Entry 1M5S (X-ray diffraction, 1.85 A resolution); this record covers chains A and D of the 4 polymer chains in the assembly.

# Chain A
Protein: Formylmethanofuran--tetrahydromethanopterin formyltransferase
Source organism: Methanosarcina barkeri
Notes: EC 2.3.1.101
UniProt: P55301 (FTR_METBA); residue numbers follow UniProt; this construct covers 1-297
Chain sequence (297 residues; each row starts with the number of its first residue):
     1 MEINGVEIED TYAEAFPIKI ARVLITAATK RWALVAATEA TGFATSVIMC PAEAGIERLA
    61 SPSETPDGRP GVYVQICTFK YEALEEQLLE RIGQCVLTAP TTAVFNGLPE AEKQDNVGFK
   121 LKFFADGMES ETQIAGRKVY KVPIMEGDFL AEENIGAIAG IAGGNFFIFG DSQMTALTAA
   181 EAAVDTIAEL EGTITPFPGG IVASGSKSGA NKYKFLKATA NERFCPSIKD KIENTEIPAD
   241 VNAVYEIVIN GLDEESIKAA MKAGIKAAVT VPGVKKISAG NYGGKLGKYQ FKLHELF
Sequence notes: conflict D115 (Phe in P55301)
Reported in the primary citation:
  - self-association interface (contacts with another copy of this molecule): S172, T175
  - contacts within the chain: R137-E152 (salt bridge), K207-E222 (salt bridge)

# Chain D
Protein: Formylmethanofuran--tetrahydromethanopterin formyltransferase
Source organism: Methanosarcina barkeri
Notes: EC 2.3.1.101
UniProt: P55301 (FTR_METBA); residues 3001-3297 here correspond to UniProt positions 1-297 (UniProt number = residue number - 3000)
Chain sequence (297 residues; numbered 3001 to 3297; the number before each row is that of its first residue):
  3001 MEINGVEIED TYAEAFPIKI ARVLITAATK RWALVAATEA TGFATSVIMC PAEAGIERLA
  3061 SPSETPDGRP GVYVQICTFK YEALEEQLLE RIGQCVLTAP TTAVFNGLPE AEKQDNVGFK
  3121 LKFFADGMES ETQIAGRKVY KVPIMEGDFL AEENIGAIAG IAGGNFFIFG DSQMTALTAA
  3181 EAAVDTIAEL EGTITPFPGG IVASGSKSGA NKYKFLKATA NERFCPSIKD KIENTEIPAD
  3241 VNAVYEIVIN GLDEESIKAA MKAGIKAAVT VPGVKKISAG NYGGKLGKYQ FKLHELF
Sequence notes: conflict D3115 (Phe115 in P55301)

# Chain A / chain D interface
Residue-residue contacts - 20 pairs, chain A then chain D:
  A28(A) - A3182(D)
  T29(A) - T3178(D)
  T29(A) - E3181(D)
  K30(A) - D3185(D)
  S61(A) - E3189(D)  hydrogen bond
  P62(A) - T3186(D)
  P62(A) - E3189(D)
  D67(A) - T3270(D)
  G68(A) - T3270(D)
  R69(A) - T3270(D)
  T178(A) - T3029(D)
  E181(A) - T3029(D)
  A182(A) - A3028(D)
  D185(A) - K3030(D)
  T186(A) - P3062(D)
  E189(A) - S3061(D)  hydrogen bond
  E189(A) - P3062(D)
  T270(A) - D3067(D)
  T270(A) - G3068(D)
  T270(A) - R3069(D)
Other interface residues (no listed pair), chain A (18 interface residues in all): R31, K266, A267
Other interface residues (no listed pair), chain D (17 interface residues in all): R3031, K3266

# Summary
The interface between chain A and chain D involves 18 residues on one side and 17 on the other; the contacts
include 2 hydrogen bonds. Polar pairs include S61(A)-E3189(D) and E189(A)-S3061(D). From the paper: a
self-association interface involving S172(A) and T175(A); contacts within the chain involving R137(A), E152(A)
and K207(A) among others.
Both chains are Formylmethanofuran--tetrahydromethanopterin formyltransferase (Methanosarcina barkeri). Entry
1M5S (Formylmethanofuran:tetrahydromethanopterin fromyltransferase from Methanosarcina barkeri) was determined
by X-ray diffraction, deposited together with 1M5H.
